Entry 7UYQ (X-ray diffraction, 2.57 A resolution); this record covers chains A and J of the 6 polymer chains in the assembly.

# Chain A
Protein: Cyclic GMP-AMP synthase
From: Mus musculus
Notes: EC 2.7.7.86
Reference sequence: Q8C6L5 (CGAS_MOUSE); numbering as in UniProt (aligned over 147-507)
Sequence (364 residues; each row starts with the number of its first residue):
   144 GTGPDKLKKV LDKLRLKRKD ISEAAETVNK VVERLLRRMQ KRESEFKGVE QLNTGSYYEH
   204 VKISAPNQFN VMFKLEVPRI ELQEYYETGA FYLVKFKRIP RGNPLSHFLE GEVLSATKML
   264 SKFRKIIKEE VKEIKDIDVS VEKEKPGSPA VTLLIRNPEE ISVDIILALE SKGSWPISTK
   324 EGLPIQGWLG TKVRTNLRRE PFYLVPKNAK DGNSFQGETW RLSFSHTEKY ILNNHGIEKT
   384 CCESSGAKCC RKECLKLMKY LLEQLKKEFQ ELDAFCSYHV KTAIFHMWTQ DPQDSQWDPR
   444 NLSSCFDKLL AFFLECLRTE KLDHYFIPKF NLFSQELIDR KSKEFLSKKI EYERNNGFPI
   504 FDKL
Not modelled in the structure: 144-146, 240-246, 351-357
Sequence notes: expression tag (144-146); engineered mutation Gln-211 (Glu in Q8C6L5), Asn-213 (Asp in Q8C6L5)
Metal / ion sites: Mg2+: Gln-211 (together with GTP); Zn2+: His-378, Cys-384, Cys-385, Cys-392
Ligand contacts:
  - GTP (guanosine-5'-triphosphate): Thr-197, Gln-211, Asn-213, Met-215, Pro-289, Gly-290, Ser-291, Pro-292, Ala-293, Asp-307, Ile-309, Val-348, Arg-364, Ser-366, Ser-368
  - GTP: Gly-198, Ser-199, Glu-202, Lys-205, Gln-211, Asn-213, Arg-364, Leu-365, Ser-368, Glu-371, Lys-402, Glu-406, Ser-420, Tyr-421, Lys-424, His-467
Swiss-Prot annotation at these positions:
  - region: Lys-372 to Lys-395 (DNA-binding)
  - motif: Leu-154 to Leu-159 (Nuclear export signal), Asp-281 to Ser-291 (Nuclear localization signal)
  - binding site (GTP): Thr-197, Asp-307, Arg-364 to Glu-371
  - binding site (ATP): Ser-199, Glu-371, Lys-402, Ser-420 to Lys-424
  - binding site (2',3'-cGAMP): Gly-290, Asp-307, Lys-350, Arg-364 to Ser-366
  - binding site (Mg(2+)): Asp-307
  - binding site (Zn(2+)): His-378, Cys-384, Cys-385, Cys-392
  - site: Arg-241 (Arginine-anchor), Asp-307, Ile-308 (Cleavage)
  - modified residue: Lys-156 (N6-lactoyllysine), Glu-176 (PolyADP-ribosyl glutamic acid), Ser-199 (Phosphoserine), Tyr-201 (Phosphotyrosine), Glu-272 (5-glutamyl polyglutamate), Ser-291 (Phosphoserine), Glu-302 (5-glutamyl glutamate), Lys-372 (N6-acetyllysine), Lys-382 (N6-acetyllysine), Lys-402 (N6-acetyllysine), Ser-420 (Phosphoserine), Lys-491 (N6-methyllysine)
  - lipidation (S-palmitoyl cysteine): Cys-392, Cys-393, Cys-459
  - cross-link (Glycyl lysine isopeptide (Lys-Gly)): Lys-217 (interchain with G-Cter in SUMO), Lys-271 (interchain with G-Cter in ubiquitin), Lys-335 (interchain with G-Cter in SUMO), Lys-372 (interchain with G-Cter in SUMO), Lys-382 (interchain with G-Cter in SUMO), Lys-399 (interchain with G-Cter in ubiquitin), Lys-402 (interchain with G-Cter in ubiquitin), Lys-409 (interchain with G-Cter in ubiquitin), Lys-410 (interchain with G-Cter in ubiquitin), Lys-464 (interchain with G-Cter in SUMO)
What the authors report for this chain:
  - binding site for GTP: Tyr-421, His-467
  - specificity-determining residues: His-467 (proposed by the authors, not directly observed)
  - mutagenesis - R364A (33-fold), H467A: decreased catalytic activity on ATP/GTP
  - mutagenesis - H467A (2-fold): increased catalytic activity on GTP/GTP
  - mutagenesis - E211Q/D213N/K382E: decreased binding to dsDNA
  - specificity-determining residues: Ile-309, Arg-364
  - mutagenesis - R364A (10-fold): decreased catalytic activity on GTP/GTP
  - mutagenesis - R364A (4-fold): increased catalytic activity on ATP/ATP
  - mutagenesis - E211Q/D213N: abolished catalytic activity

# Chain J
Molecule: Palindromic DNA18
From: DNA molecule
Sequence (18 nucleotides; row label = number of the first residue in the row):
     1 ATCTGTACAT GTACAGAT

# Chain A / chain J interface
Pairs across the interface (5; chain A residue first):
  Arg-222(A) / DA17(J)  salt bridge to the phosphate
  Lys-315(A) / DA15(J)  sugar contact
  Lys-315(A) / DG16(J)  phosphate contact
  Gly-316(A) / DG16(J)  hydrogen bond to the phosphate
  Arg-342(A) / DA13(J)  sugar contact
Interface residues without a listed pair, chain J (6 interface residues in all): DT12, DC14

# In short
4 residues of chain A and 6 residues of chain J are in contact; the contacts include 1 hydrogen bond and 1
salt bridge. Among the polar pairs are Gly-316(A)/DG16(J) and Arg-222(A)/DA17(J). The paper reports a binding
site for GTP at Tyr-421(A) and His-467(A); R364A and H467A of chain A reduce catalytic activity on ATP/GTP; 4
substitutions were tested in all.
Here chain A is Cyclic GMP-AMP synthase (Mus musculus) and chain J is Palindromic DNA18 (DNA molecule). Entry
7UYQ (Structure of GTP binds to Cyclic GMP AMP synthase (cGAS) through Mg coordination) was determined by
X-ray diffraction together with 7UUX, 7UXW, 7UYZ, 7UZR, 7V0W, 8EAE and 14 further entries from the same study.
